PDB entry 9G29 | electron microscopy, 3.30 A resolution | chains M and N of the 17 polymer chains in the assembly

# Chain M
Protein: DNA-directed RNA polymerase I subunit RPA49
From: Saccharomyces cerevisiae
Reference sequence: Q01080 (RPA49_YEAST); residues 1-415 here = UniProt positions 1-415
Sequence (415 residues; numbered 1 to 415; the number before each row is that of its first residue):
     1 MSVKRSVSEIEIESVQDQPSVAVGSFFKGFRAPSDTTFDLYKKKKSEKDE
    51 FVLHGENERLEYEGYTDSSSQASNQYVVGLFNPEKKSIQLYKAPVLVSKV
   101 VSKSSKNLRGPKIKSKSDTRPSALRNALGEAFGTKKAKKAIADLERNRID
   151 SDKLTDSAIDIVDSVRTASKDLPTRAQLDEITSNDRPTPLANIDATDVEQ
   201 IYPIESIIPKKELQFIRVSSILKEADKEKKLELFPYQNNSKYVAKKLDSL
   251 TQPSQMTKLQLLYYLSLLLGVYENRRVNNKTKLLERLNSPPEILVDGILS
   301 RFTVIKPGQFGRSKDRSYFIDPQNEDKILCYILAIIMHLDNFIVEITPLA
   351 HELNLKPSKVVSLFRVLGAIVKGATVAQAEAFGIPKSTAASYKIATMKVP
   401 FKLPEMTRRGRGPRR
Not modelled in the structure: 1-7, 44-48, 116-415
UniProt features mapped onto this chain:
  - modified residue (Phosphoserine): S34, S151
  - mutagenesis: E325 to D326 (No effect on DNA binding), K356 (K356A: Loss of DNA binding; when associated with A-358), S358 (S358A: Loss of DNA binding; when associated with A-356), K359 (K359A: Loss of DNA binding), R365 (R365A: Loss of DNA binding), K393 (K393A: Loss of DNA binding)

# Chain N
Protein: DNA-directed RNA polymerase I subunit RPA34
From: Saccharomyces cerevisiae
Reference sequence: P47006 (RPA34_YEAST); numbering as in UniProt (aligned over 1-233)
Sequence (233 residues; numbered 1 to 233; the number before each row is that of its first residue):
     1 MSKLSKDYVSDSDSDDEVISNEFSIPDGFKKCKHLKNFPLNGDNKKKAKQ
    51 QQVWLIKFPSNVDISKLKSLPVDFESSTTMTIDKHDYKIMDDTDIESSLT
   101 QDNLSNMTLLVPSESKESLKIASTAKDNAPLQFDKVFSVSETAKIPAIDY
   151 SKVRVPRKDVPKVEGLKLEHFATGYDAEDFHVAEEVKENKKEPKKRSHHD
   201 DEEESSEKKKKKKEKREKREKKDKKDKKKKHRD
Not modelled in the structure: 1-23, 42-48, 73-77, 93-104, 176-233
UniProt features mapped onto this chain:
  - modified residue (Phosphoserine): S10, S12, S14, S60

# Interface between chain M and chain N
Contacting residue pairs (86):
  S8(M) with P71(N); V72(N), hydrogen bond (backbone-backbone)
  E9(M) with S69(N); L70(N); P71(N)
  I10(M) with S69(N), hydrogen bond (backbone-side chain); L70(N), hydrogen bond (backbone-backbone)
  E11(M) with S69(N)
  I12(M) with L67(N); K68(N)
  V15(M) with I64(N); S65(N)
  Q16(M) with K36(N), hydrogen bond
  Q18(M) with K36(N)
  P19(M) with K36(N)
  S20(M) with K36(N); P112(N)
  V21(M) with F38(N), hydrophobic; L109(N), hydrophobic; L110(N)
  A22(M) with L110(N), hydrogen bond (backbone-backbone)
  V23(M) with T108(N)
  G24(M) with M107(N); T108(N), hydrogen bond (backbone-backbone)
  F26(M) with T108(N)
  R31(M) with N128(N); A129(N)
  A32(M) with I121(N), hydrophobic; N128(N)
  T36(M) with L119(N)
  T37(M) with S118(N)
  F38(M) with S118(N), hydrogen bond (backbone-side chain); L119(N)
  L40(M) with K31(N); C32(N), hydrogen bond (backbone-backbone); L119(N), hydrophobic
  Y41(M) with I25(N), hydrophobic; P26(N); F29(N), hydrophobic; K30(N); K31(N)
  K42(M) with G28(N); F29(N); K30(N), hydrogen bond (backbone-backbone)
  K43(M) with G28(N); F29(N)
  E50(M) with F29(N)
  F51(M) with F29(N)
  V52(M) with P26(N), hydrophobic; F29(N), hydrophobic
  L53(M) with L110(N), hydrophobic
  A72(M) with S60(N), hydrogen bond (backbone-side chain)
  S73(M) with P59(N); S60(N), hydrogen bond (backbone-side chain)
  N74(M) with K57(N); F58(N)
  Q75(M) with K57(N); F58(N), hydrogen bond (backbone-backbone); P59(N); S60(N); I64(N)
  Y76(M) with I56(N)
  V77(M) with L55(N); I56(N), hydrogen bond (backbone-backbone); F58(N), hydrophobic
  V78(M) with F38(N), hydrophobic; W54(N)
  G79(M) with Q52(N); V53(N); W54(N), hydrogen bond (backbone-backbone)
  L80(M) with F38(N), hydrophobic; P39(N); L40(N), hydrophobic; Q52(N); V53(N), hydrophobic
  F81(M) with Q51(N); Q52(N), hydrogen bond (backbone-backbone); W54(N), hydrophobic
  N82(M) with Q51(N)
  P83(M) with K49(N); Q50(N); Q51(N)
  E84(M) with K49(N)
  I88(M) with W54(N), hydrophobic
  Y91(M) with F38(N), hydrophobic; P39(N)
Other interface residues (no listed pair), chain M (49 interface residues in all): S25, F27, F30, D39, L90, V95
Other interface residues (no listed pair), chain N (46 interface residues in all): L35, N37, N106, E117, P130

# Summary
49 residues of chain M face 46 of chain N across their interface; the contacts include 15 hydrogen bonds.
Polar contacts include I10(M)-S69(N), Q16(M)-K36(N) and F38(M)-S118(N). Curated annotation (UniProt) lists 7
mutagenesis sites on chain M.
Chain M is DNA-directed RNA polymerase I subunit RPA49 and chain N is DNA-directed RNA polymerase I subunit
RPA34, both from Saccharomyces cerevisiae; the structure, Yeast RNA polymerase I elongation complex stalled by
an apurinic site with the C-terminal of A12 ..., was determined by electron microscopy (same publication as
9G1V, 9G1X, 9G23, 9G24, 9G26, 9G27, 9G2B and 9G2C).
